6RI7 - chains C and E of the 10 polymer chains in the assembly; structure by electron microscopy, 3.90 A resolution.

# Chain C
Name: DNA-directed RNA polymerase subunit beta
Source organism: Escherichia coli (strain K12)
Notes: EC 2.7.7.6
UniProtKB: P0A8V2 (RPOB_ECOLI); residue numbers follow UniProt; this construct covers 1-1342
Amino-acid sequence (1342 residues; each row starts with the number of its first residue):
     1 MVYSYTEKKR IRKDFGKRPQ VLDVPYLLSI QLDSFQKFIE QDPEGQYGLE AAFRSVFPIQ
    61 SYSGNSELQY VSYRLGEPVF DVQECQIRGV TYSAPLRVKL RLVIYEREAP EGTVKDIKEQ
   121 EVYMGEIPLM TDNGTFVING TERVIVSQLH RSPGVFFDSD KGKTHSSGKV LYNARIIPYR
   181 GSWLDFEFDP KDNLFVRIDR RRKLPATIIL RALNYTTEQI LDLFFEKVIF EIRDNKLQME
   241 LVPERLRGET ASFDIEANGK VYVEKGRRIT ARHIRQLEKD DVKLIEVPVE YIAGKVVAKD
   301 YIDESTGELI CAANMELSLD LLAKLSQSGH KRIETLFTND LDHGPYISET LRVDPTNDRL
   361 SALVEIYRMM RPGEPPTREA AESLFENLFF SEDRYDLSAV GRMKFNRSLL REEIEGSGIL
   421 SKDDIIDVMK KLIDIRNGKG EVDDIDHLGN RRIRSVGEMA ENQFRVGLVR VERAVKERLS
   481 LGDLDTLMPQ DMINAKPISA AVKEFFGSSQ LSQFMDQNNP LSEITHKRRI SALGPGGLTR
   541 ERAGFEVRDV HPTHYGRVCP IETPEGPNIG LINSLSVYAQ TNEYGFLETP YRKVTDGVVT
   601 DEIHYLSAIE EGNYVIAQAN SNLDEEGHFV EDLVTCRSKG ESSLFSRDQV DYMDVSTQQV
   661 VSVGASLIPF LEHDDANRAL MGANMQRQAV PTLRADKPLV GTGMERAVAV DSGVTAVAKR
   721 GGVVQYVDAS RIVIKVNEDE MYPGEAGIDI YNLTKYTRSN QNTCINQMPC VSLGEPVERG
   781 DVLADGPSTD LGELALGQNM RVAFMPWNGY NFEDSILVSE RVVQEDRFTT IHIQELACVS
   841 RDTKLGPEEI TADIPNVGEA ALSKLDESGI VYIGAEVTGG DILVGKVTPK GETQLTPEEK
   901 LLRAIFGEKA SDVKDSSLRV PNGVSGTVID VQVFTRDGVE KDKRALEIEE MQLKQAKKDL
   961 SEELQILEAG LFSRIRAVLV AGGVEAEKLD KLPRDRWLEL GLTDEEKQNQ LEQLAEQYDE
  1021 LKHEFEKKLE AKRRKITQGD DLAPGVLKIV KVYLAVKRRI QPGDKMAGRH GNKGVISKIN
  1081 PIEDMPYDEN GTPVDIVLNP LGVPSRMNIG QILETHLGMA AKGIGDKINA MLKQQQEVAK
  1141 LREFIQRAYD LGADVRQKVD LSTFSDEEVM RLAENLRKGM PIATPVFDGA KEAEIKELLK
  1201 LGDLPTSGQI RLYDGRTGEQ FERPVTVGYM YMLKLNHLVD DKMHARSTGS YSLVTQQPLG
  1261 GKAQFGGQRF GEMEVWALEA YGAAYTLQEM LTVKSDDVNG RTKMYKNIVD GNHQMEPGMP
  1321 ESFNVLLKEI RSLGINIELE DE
Disordered / not traced: 1, 891-912
UniProt features mapped onto this chain:
  - modified residue (N6-acetyllysine): Lys1022, Lys1200
  - mutagenesis: Ile561 (I561S: Resistant to antibiotics salinamide A and B), Ile569 (I569S: Resistant to antibiotics salinamide A and B), Ala665 (A665E: Resistant to antibiotics salinamide A and B), Asp675 (D675A/G: Resistant to antibiotics salinamide A and B), Asn677 (N677H/K: Resistant to antibiotics salinamide A and B), Leu680 (L680M: Resistant to antibiotics salinamide A and B), Glu813 (E813K: Disrupts the enzyme's active center)

# Chain E
Name: DNA-directed RNA polymerase subunit omega
Source organism: Escherichia coli (strain K12)
Notes: EC 2.7.7.6
UniProtKB: P0A800 (RPOZ_ECOLI); numbering as in UniProt (aligned over 1-91)
Amino-acid sequence (91 residues; numbered 1 to 91; the number before each row is that of its first residue):
     1 MARVTVQDAV EKIGNRFDLV LVAARRARQM QVGGKDPLVP EENDKTTVIA LREIEEGLIN
    61 NQILDVRERQ EQQEQEAAEL QAVTAIAEGR R
Disordered / not traced: 1, 75-91

# Chain C / chain E interface
Residue-residue contacts (8):
  Gly1282(C) with Phe17(E)
  Tyr1285(C) with Leu21(E), hydrophobic
  Gly1311(C) with Gln31(E), hydrogen bond (backbone-side chain)
  Asn1312(C) with Arg28(E); Val32(E)
  His1313(C) with Arg28(E), hydrogen bond (backbone-side chain); Gln31(E)
  Gln1314(C) with Arg28(E)
Also at the interface, not in a pair above, chain C (7 interface residues in all): Met1315

# Summary
7 residues of chain C and 5 residues of chain E are in contact; the contacts include 2 hydrogen bonds. Polar
contacts include Gly1311(C)-Gln31(E) and His1313(C)-Arg28(E). UniProt lists 7 mutagenesis sites on chain C.
Here chain C is DNA-directed RNA polymerase subunit beta and chain E is DNA-directed RNA polymerase subunit
omega, both from Escherichia coli (strain K12). Entry 6RI7 (Cryo-EM structure of E. coli RNA polymerase
elongation complex bound to GreB transcription factor) was determined by electron microscopy together with
6RH3, 6RI9, 6RIN and 6RIP from the same study.
